Entry 7AOD (electron microscopy, 4.50 A resolution (low resolution: residue-level contacts below are approximate; hydrogen-bond / salt-bridge calls are withheld)); this record covers chains N and V of the 24 polymer chains in the assembly.

== Chain N ==
Name: Probable DNA-directed RNA polymerase I subunit RPA2
Organism: Schizosaccharomyces pombe (strain 972 / ATCC 24843)
Notes: EC 2.7.7.6
UniProt: Q9P7X8 (RPA2_SCHPO); residues 1-1174 here = UniProt positions 1-1174
Chain sequence (1174 residues; numbered 1 to 1174; the number before each row is that of its first residue):
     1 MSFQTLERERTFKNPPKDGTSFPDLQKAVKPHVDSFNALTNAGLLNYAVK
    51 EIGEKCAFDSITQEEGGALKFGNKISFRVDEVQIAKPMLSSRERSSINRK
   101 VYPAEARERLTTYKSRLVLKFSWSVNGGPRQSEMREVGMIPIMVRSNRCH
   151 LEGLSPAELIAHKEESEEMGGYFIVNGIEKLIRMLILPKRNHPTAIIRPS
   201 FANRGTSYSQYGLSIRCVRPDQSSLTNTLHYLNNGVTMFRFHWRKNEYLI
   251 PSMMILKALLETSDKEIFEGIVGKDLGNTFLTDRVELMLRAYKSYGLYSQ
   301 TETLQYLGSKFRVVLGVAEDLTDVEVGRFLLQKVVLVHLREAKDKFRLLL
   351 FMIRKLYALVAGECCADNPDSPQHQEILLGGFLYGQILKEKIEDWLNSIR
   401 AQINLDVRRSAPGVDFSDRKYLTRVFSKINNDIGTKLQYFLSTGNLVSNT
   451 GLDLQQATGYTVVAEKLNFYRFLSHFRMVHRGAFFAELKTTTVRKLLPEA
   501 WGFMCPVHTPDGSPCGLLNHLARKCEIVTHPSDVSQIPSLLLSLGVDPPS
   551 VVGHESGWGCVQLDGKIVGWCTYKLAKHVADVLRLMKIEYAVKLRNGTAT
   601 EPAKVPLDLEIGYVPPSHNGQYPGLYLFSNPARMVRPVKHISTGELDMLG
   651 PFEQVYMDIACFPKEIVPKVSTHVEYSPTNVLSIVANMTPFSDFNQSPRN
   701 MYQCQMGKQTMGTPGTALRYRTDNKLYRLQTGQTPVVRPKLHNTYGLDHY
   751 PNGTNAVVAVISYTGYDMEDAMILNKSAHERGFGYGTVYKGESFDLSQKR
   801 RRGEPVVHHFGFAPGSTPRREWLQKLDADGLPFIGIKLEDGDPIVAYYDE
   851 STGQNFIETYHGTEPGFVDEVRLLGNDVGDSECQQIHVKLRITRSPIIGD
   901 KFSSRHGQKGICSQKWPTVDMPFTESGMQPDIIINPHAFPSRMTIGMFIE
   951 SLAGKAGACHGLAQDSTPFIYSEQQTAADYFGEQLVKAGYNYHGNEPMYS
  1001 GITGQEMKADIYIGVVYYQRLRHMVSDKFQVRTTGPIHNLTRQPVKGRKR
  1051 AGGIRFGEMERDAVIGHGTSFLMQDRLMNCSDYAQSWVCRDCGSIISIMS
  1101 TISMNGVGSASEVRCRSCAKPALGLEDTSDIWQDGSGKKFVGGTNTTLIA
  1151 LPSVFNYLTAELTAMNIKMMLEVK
Unresolved in the structure: 1025-1028, 1047-1053, 1121-1127
Swiss-Prot annotation at these positions:
  - zinc finger: Cys-1089 to Cys-1118 (C4-type)
Metal / ion sites: Zn2+: Cys-1089, Cys-1092, Cys-1115, Cys-1118

== Chain V ==
Name: DNA-directed RNA polymerases I, II, and III subunit RPABC5
Organism: Schizosaccharomyces pombe (strain 972 / ATCC 24843)
UniProt: O13877 (RPAB5_SCHPO); residue numbers follow UniProt; this construct covers 1-71
Chain sequence (71 residues; numbered 1 to 71; the number before each row is that of its first residue):
     1 MIIPIRCFSCGKVIGDKWDTYLTLLQEDNTEGEALDKLGLQRYCCRRMIL
    51 THVDLIEKLLCYNPLSKQKNL
Unresolved in the structure: 69-71
Swiss-Prot annotation at these positions:
  - binding site (Zn(2+)): Cys-7, Cys-10, Cys-44, Cys-45
Metal / ion sites: Zn2+: Cys-7, Ser-9, Cys-10, Cys-44, Cys-45

== Interface between chain N and chain V ==
Pairs across the interface - 71 pairs, chain N then chain V:
  Phe-3(N) / Leu-50(V)
  Phe-3(N) / Thr-51(V)
  Thr-5(N) / Leu-25(V)
  Leu-6(N) / Leu-25(V)
  Leu-6(N) / Gln-26(V)
  Arg-8(N) / His-52(V)
  Glu-9(N) / Leu-22(V)
  Glu-9(N) / Glu-57(V)
  Arg-10(N) / Gln-26(V)
  Phe-12(N) / Asp-54(V)
  Phe-12(N) / Leu-55(V)
  Lys-13(N) / Glu-57(V)
  Ile-160(N) / Cys-61(V)
  Ile-160(N) / Tyr-62(V)
  His-162(N) / Tyr-62(V)
  Lys-163(N) / Tyr-62(V)
  Glu-164(N) / Tyr-62(V)
  Glu-165(N) / Tyr-62(V)
  Ser-166(N) / Lys-58(V)
  Glu-167(N) / Lys-58(V)
  Thr-716(N) / Leu-55(V)
  Thr-716(N) / Lys-58(V)
  Thr-716(N) / Leu-59(V)
  Ala-717(N) / Tyr-62(V)
  Arg-719(N) / Pro-64(V)
  Tyr-720(N) / Tyr-62(V)
  Tyr-720(N) / Asn-63(V)
  Tyr-720(N) / Pro-64(V)
  Arg-728(N) / Met-1(V)
  Arg-728(N) / Leu-59(V)
  Gln-730(N) / Met-1(V)
  Thr-731(N) / Pro-4(V)
  Thr-731(N) / Phe-8(V)
  Gly-732(N) / His-52(V)
  Gly-732(N) / Val-53(V)
  Gln-733(N) / Arg-47(V)
  Gln-733(N) / Thr-51(V)
  Gln-733(N) / His-52(V)
  Thr-734(N) / Thr-51(V)
  Thr-734(N) / Val-53(V)
  Pro-735(N) / Thr-51(V)
  Asp-748(N) / Val-53(V)
  His-749(N) / Lys-58(V)
  Asn-755(N) / Arg-47(V)
  Asn-755(N) / Thr-51(V)
  Val-757(N) / Ser-9(V)
  Val-757(N) / Arg-47(V)
  Ser-777(N) / Phe-8(V)
  Ala-778(N) / Phe-8(V)
  Arg-781(N) / Arg-6(V)
  Arg-781(N) / Cys-7(V)
  Arg-781(N) / Phe-8(V)
  Arg-781(N) / Ser-9(V)
  Arg-781(N) / Cys-10(V)
  Arg-781(N) / Gly-11(V)
  Gly-782(N) / Phe-8(V)
  Phe-783(N) / Phe-8(V)
  Ser-926(N) / Arg-42(V)
  Met-928(N) / Arg-42(V)
  Met-928(N) / Tyr-43(V)
  Met-928(N) / Cys-44(V)
  Asp-931(N) / Phe-8(V)
  Asp-931(N) / Ser-9(V)
  Asp-931(N) / Arg-47(V)
  Ala-958(N) / Arg-46(V)
  Cys-959(N) / Tyr-43(V)
  Cys-959(N) / Arg-46(V)
  Gly-961(N) / Leu-50(V)
  Tyr-990(N) / Tyr-43(V)
  Ile-1013(N) / Tyr-43(V)
  Val-1015(N) / Tyr-43(V)
Other interface residues (no listed pair), chain N (52 interface residues in all): Leu-159, Thr-713, Val-736, Pro-751, Thr-754, Gly-927, Gln-929, Glu-996
Other interface residues (no listed pair), chain V (32 interface residues in all): Ile-5, Tyr-21, Met-48

== Summary ==
The interface between chain N and chain V involves 52 residues on one side and 32 on the other. The Zn2+ site
is built by Cys-1089(N), Cys-1092(N), Cys-1115(N) and Cys-1118(N). Curated annotation (UniProt) lists 4
Zn2+-binding residues on chain V.
Chain N is Probable DNA-directed RNA polymerase I subunit RPA2 and chain V is DNA-directed RNA polymerases I,
II, and III subunit RPABC5, both from Schizosaccharomyces pombe (strain 972 / ATCC 24843); the structure,
Schizosaccharomyces pombe RNA polymerase I (dimer), was determined by electron microscopy together with 7AOC
and 7AOE from the same study.
